Entry 2DD4 (X-ray diffraction, 2.06 A resolution); this record covers chains B and L of the 12 polymer chains in the assembly.

# Chain B
Molecule: Thiocyanate hydrolase beta subunit
Organism: Thiobacillus thioparus
Notes: EC 3.5.5.8
UniProt: O66186 (SCNB_THITI); residues 2-157 here correspond to UniProt positions 1-156 (UniProt number = residue number - 1)
Sequence (157 residues; each row starts with the number of its first residue):
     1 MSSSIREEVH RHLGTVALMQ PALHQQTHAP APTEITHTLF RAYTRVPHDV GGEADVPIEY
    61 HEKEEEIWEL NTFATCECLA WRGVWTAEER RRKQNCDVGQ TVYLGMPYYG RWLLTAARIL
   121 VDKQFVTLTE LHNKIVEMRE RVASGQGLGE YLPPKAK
Not modelled in the structure: 1-2, 155-157
Construct notes: initiating methionine (1)
Small-molecule neighbours:
  - beta-D-fructofuranose (FRU), molecule 1: H10, L13, G14
  - beta-D-fructofuranose (FRU), molecule 2: R45, P47, C96, D97, G99, Q100
  - beta-D-fructofuranose (FRU), molecule 3: D97, V98, G99, V102, R118

# Chain L
Molecule: Thiocyanate hydrolase gamma subunit
Organism: Thiobacillus thioparus
Notes: EC 3.5.5.8
UniProt: O66188 (SCNC_THITI); residues 2-243 here correspond to UniProt positions 1-242 (UniProt number = residue number - 1)
Sequence (243 residues; numbered 1 to 243; the number before each row is that of its first residue):
     1 MSADHDHDHD HDHDHKPAPM VEEVSDFEIL EMAVRELAIE KGLFSAEDHR VWKDYVHTLG
    61 PLPAARLVAK AWLDPEYKKL CIEDGVEASK AVGVNWVTSP PTQFGTPSDY CNLRVLADSP
   121 TLKHVVVCTL CSCYPRPILG QSPEWYRSPN YRRRLVRWPR QVLAEFGLQL PSEVQIRVAD
   181 SNQKTRYIVM PVRPEGTDGW TEDQLAEIVT RDCLIGVAVP KPGITVNAKR PVLKANRPVH
   241 HDH
Not modelled in the structure: 1-23, 240-243
Construct notes: initiating methionine (1)

# Chain B / chain L interface
Contacting residue pairs - 7 pairs, chain B then chain L:
  H28(B) - R153(L)  hydrogen bond
  A29(B) - P149(L)
  A31(B) - L233(L)  hydrophobic
  T33(B) - N236(L)
  H37(B) - D26(L)  salt bridge
  F40(B) - D26(L)
  F40(B) - F27(L)  hydrophobic
Interface residues without a listed pair, chain B (8 interface residues in all): P32, I35
Interface residues without a listed pair, chain L (7 interface residues in all): K234

# In short
8 residues of chain B and 7 residues of chain L are in contact; the contacts include 1 hydrogen bond and 1
salt bridge. Polar contacts include H37(B)-D26(L) and H28(B)-R153(L). Chain B binds 3 copies of
beta-D-fructofuranose.
Chain B is Thiocyanate hydrolase beta subunit and chain L is Thiocyanate hydrolase gamma subunit, both from
Thiobacillus thioparus; the structure, Thiocyanate hydrolase (SCNase) from Thiobacillus thioparus recombinant
apo-enzyme, was determined by X-ray diffraction (same publication as 2DD5).
